PDB entry 1WB5 | X-ray diffraction, 1.40 A resolution | chain A

# Chain A
Molecule: Endo-1,4-beta-xylanase Y
Source organism: Clostridium thermocellum
Notes: EC 3.2.1.8; fragment: feruloyl esterase domain, residues 792-1077
UniProtKB: P51584 (XYNY_CLOTM); residue numbers follow UniProt; this construct covers 792-1077
Amino-acid sequence (297 residues; row label = number of the first residue in the row):
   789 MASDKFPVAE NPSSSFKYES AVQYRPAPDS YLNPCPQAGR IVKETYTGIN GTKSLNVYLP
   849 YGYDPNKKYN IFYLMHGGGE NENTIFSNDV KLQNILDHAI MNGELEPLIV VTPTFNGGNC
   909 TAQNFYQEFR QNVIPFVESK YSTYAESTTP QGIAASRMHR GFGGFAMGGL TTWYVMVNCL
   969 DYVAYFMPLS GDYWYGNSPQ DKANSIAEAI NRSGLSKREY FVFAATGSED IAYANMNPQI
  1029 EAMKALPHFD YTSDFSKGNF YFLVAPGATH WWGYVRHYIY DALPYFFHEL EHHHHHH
Not modelled in the structure: 789-802
Sequence notes: engineered mutation Ala-954 (Ser in P51584); conflict Glu-1017 (Asp in P51584), Asp-1018 (His in P51584)
Metal / ion sites: Cd2+ site 1: Cys-823, His-886, Met-889 (shared with 1 residue of chain B); Cd2+ site 2: Glu-894, His-1076, Glu-1079, His-1083, His-1085; Cd2+ site 3: Glu-926, Tyr-929; Cd2+ site 4: His-947, His-1080; Cd2+ site 5: Glu-1007 (shared with 2 residues of chain B); Cd2+ site 6: Glu-1017 (shared with 3 residues of chain B); Cd2+ site 7 near His-1076 (its only coordinating residue here); Cd2+ site 8 near His-1081 (its only coordinating residue here); Cd2+ site 9: His-1082, His-1084 (shared with 1 residue of chain B)
Residues lining bound ligands: syringate (SYR): Ala-954, Met-955, Leu-958, Ser-978, Gly-979, Asp-980, Trp-982, Ile-1019, Ala-1020, Asn-1023, His-1058
From the paper describing this entry:
  - conformationally variable residues (order/disorder transition, side-chain flip): Met-955, Trp-982, Ile-1019, Asn-1023
  - binding site for syringate: Met-955, Trp-982, Ile-1019, Asn-1023
  - catalytic residues: Asp-1018, His-1058 (citing earlier work)

# Summary
Chain A binds syringate. Cys-823, His-886 and Met-889 coordinate Cd2+ site 1. The Cd2+ site 2 is built by
Glu-894, His-1076, Glu-1079, His-1083 and His-1085. From the paper: catalytic residues Asp-1018 and His-1058;
a binding site for syringate at Met-955, Trp-982 and Ile-1019 among others.
Chain A is Endo-1,4-beta-xylanase Y (Clostridium thermocellum); the structure, S954A mutant of the feruloyl
esterase module from clostridium thermocellum complexed with syringate, was determined by X-ray diffraction,
deposited together with 1WB6 and 1WB4.
